6PBF - chains A and B of the 4 polymer chains in the assembly; structure by electron microscopy, 4.20 A resolution (low resolution: residue-level contacts below are approximate; hydrogen-bond / salt-bridge calls are withheld).

# Chain A (and B)
Name: Transient receptor potential cation channel subfamily V member 5
Source organism: Oryctolagus cuniculus
Notes: chain B of this document is another copy of the same molecule, construct and numbering; everything in this record applies to it too
UniProt: Q9XSM3 (TRPV5_RABIT); residue numbers follow UniProt; this construct covers 1-730
Chain sequence (730 residues; each row starts with the number of its first residue):
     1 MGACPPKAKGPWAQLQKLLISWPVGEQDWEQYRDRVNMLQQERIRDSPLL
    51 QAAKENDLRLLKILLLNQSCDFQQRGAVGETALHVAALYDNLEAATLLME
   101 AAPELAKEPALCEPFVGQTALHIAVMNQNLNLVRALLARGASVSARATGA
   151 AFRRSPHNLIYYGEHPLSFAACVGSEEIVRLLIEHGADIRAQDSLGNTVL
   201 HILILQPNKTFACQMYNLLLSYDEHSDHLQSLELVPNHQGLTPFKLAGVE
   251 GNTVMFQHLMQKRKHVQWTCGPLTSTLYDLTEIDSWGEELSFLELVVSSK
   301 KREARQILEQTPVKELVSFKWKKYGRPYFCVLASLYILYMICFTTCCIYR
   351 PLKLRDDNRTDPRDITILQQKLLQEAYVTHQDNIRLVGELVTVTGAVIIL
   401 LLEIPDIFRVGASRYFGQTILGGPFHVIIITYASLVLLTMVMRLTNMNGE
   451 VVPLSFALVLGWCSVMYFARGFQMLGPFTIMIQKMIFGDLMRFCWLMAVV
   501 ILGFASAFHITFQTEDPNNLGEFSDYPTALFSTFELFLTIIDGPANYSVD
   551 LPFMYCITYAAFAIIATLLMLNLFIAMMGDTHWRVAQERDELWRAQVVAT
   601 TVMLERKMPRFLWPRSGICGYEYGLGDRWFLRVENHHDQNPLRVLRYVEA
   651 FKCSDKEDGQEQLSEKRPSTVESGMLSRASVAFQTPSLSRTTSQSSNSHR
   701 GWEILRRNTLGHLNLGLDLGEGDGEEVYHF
Unresolved in the structure: 1-28, 66-71, 225-229, 638-730
Swiss-Prot annotation at these positions:
  - region: Val598 to Val602 (Interaction with S100A10), Ala650 to Cys653 (Involved in Ca(2+)-dependent inactivation), Gly701 to Phe730 (Involved in Ca(2+)-dependent inactivation)
  - binding site (Ca(2+)): Asp542
  - modified residue: Thr685 (Phosphothreonine), Ser689 (Phosphoserine)
  - glycosylation: Asn358 (N-linked (GlcNAc...) asparagine)
  - mutagenesis: Phe425 (F425A: Decreased inhibition by the synthetic drug econazole), Glu535 (E535A: Minor effects on Ca(2+) permeation), Asp542 (D542A: Abolishes Ca(2+) permeation and Ca(2+)-dependent current decay; no effect on monovalent cations permeation; D542E/N/M: Attenuates Ca(2+) permeation and Ca(2+)-dependent current decay ...), Asp550 (D550A: Minor effects on Ca(2+) permeation)
Residues lining bound ligands:
  - O6V ((1S)-1-(4-oxo-5-phenyl-3,4-dihydrothieno[2,3-d]pyrimidin-2-yl)ethyl [(2S)-3-oxo-3,4-dihydro-2H-1,4-benzothiazin-2-yl]acetate), molecule 1: Leu490, Met491, Cys494
  - O6V, molecule 2: Ala561, Ile564, Ile565
From the paper describing this entry:
  - binding site for O6V: Met491
  - specificity-determining residues: Tyr415 (by similarity / conservation)

# How chain A and chain B interact
Contacting residue pairs - 89 pairs, chain A then chain B:
  Arg33(A) - Arg632(B)
  Arg33(A) - Glu634(B)
  Asp34(A) - Arg632(B)
  Arg35(A) - Tyr623(B)
  Asn37(A) - Trp268(B)
  Asn37(A) - Arg632(B)
  Met38(A) - Gln267(B)
  Met38(A) - Leu277(B)
  Met38(A) - Ile618(B)
  Met38(A) - Tyr623(B)
  Glu42(A) - Tyr623(B)
  Arg45(A) - Tyr623(B)
  Leu88(A) - Trp268(B)
  Leu88(A) - Cys270(B)
  Tyr89(A) - Gln267(B)
  Tyr89(A) - Trp268(B)
  Met126(A) - Cys270(B)
  Met126(A) - Gly271(B)
  Leu159(A) - Glu634(B)
  Tyr162(A) - Pro272(B)
  Met491(A) - Met474(B)
  Arg492(A) - Met474(B)
  Phe493(A) - Phe478(B)
  Trp495(A) - Leu475(B)
  Leu496(A) - Met466(B)
  Leu496(A) - Phe478(B)
  Val499(A) - Trp462(B)
  Val499(A) - Val465(B)
  Val500(A) - Met466(B)
  Leu502(A) - Trp462(B)
  Gly503(A) - Trp462(B)
  Phe504(A) - Val459(B)
  Ser506(A) - Thr344(B)
  Ser506(A) - Leu458(B)
  Ala507(A) - Ser455(B)
  Ala507(A) - Leu458(B)
  His509(A) - Ile348(B)
  Ile510(A) - Cys347(B)
  Ile510(A) - Ile348(B)
  Ile510(A) - Arg350(B)
  Thr511(A) - Ser455(B)
  Gln513(A) - Ile348(B)
  Gln513(A) - Leu368(B)
  Thr514(A) - Arg350(B)
  Thr514(A) - Ile367(B)
  Thr514(A) - Leu368(B)
  Glu515(A) - Ile365(B)
  Glu515(A) - Ile367(B)
  Asp516(A) - Ile365(B)
  Asp516(A) - Ile367(B)
  Asn519(A) - Ile365(B)
  Thr539(A) - Thr539(B)
  Ile541(A) - Ile540(B)
  Asp542(A) - Ile540(B)
  Asp542(A) - Asp542(B)
  Gly543(A) - Ile540(B)
  Tyr547(A) - Gly521(B)
  Tyr547(A) - Glu522(B)
  Tyr547(A) - Thr528(B)
  Ser548(A) - Arg363(B)
  Val549(A) - Pro362(B)
  Val549(A) - Arg363(B)
  Val549(A) - Ile365(B)
  Asp550(A) - Arg363(B)
  Met554(A) - Val452(B)
  Tyr559(A) - Phe531(B)
  Tyr559(A) - Glu535(B)
  Tyr559(A) - Ile540(B)
  Ile564(A) - Phe534(B)
  Leu568(A) - Phe493(B)
  Leu568(A) - Leu538(B)
  Leu568(A) - Phe574(B)
  Leu569(A) - Ile482(B)
  Leu569(A) - Ile486(B)
  Leu569(A) - Leu490(B)
  Met570(A) - Ile482(B)
  Asn572(A) - Phe574(B)
  Asn572(A) - Ile575(B)
  Asn572(A) - Met578(B)
  Leu573(A) - Phe478(B)
  Leu573(A) - Met485(B)
  Leu573(A) - Met578(B)
  Ala576(A) - Met578(B)
  Ala576(A) - Gly579(B)
  Met577(A) - Phe478(B)
  Asp580(A) - His582(B)
  Asp580(A) - Trp583(B)
  Asp580(A) - Ala586(B)
  Arg584(A) - Ala586(B)
Other interface residues (no listed pair), chain A (65 interface residues in all): Gln31, Leu39, Gln41, Ile123, Ile160, Tyr526, Leu536, Phe553, Cys556, Ala563, Thr567, Ile575, Trp583
Other interface residues (no listed pair), chain B (64 interface residues in all): Thr269, Leu273, Phe319, Thr366, Gln473, Thr479, Met481, Ser524, Ile541, Arg589, Gly624, Leu625, His636

# Summary
65 residues of chain A and 64 residues of chain B are in contact. Chain A binds compound O6V. UniProt lists
Ca2+-binding residue Asp542(A) and 4 mutagenesis sites on chain A. From the paper: a binding site for O6V at
Met491(A); the specificity determinant Tyr415(A).
Both chains are Transient receptor potential cation channel subfamily V member 5 (Oryctolagus cuniculus).
Entry 6PBF (ZINC9155420-bound TRPV5 in nanodiscs) was determined by electron microscopy, deposited together
with 6PBE.
